8IC0 - chains B and C of the 6 polymer chains in the assembly; structure by electron microscopy, 3.41 A resolution.

Chain B:
Molecule: Guanine nucleotide-binding protein G(i) subunit alpha-1
Source organism: Homo sapiens
Reference sequence: P63096 (GNAI1_HUMAN); residue numbers follow UniProt; this construct covers 1-354
Sequence (354 residues; row label = number of the first residue in the row):
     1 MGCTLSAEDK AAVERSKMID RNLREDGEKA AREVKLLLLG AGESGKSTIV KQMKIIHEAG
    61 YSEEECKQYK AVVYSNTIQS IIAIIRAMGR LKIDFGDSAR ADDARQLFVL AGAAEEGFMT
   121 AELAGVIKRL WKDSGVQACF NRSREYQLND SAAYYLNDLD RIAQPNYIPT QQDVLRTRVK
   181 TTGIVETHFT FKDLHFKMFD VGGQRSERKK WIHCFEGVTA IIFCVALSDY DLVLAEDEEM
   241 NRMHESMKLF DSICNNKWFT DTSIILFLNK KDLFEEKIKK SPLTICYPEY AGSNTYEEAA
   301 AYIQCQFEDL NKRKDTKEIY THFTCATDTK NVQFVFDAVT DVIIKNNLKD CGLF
Disordered / not traced: 1-2, 57-178
Swiss-Prot annotation at these positions:
  - region: Lys35 to Thr48 (G1 motif), Asp173 to Thr181 (G2 motif), Phe196 to Arg205 (G3 motif), Ile265 to Asp272 (G4 motif), Thr324 to Thr329 (G5 motif)
  - binding site (GTP): Glu43 to Thr48, Ser151, Leu175 to Thr181, Asp200 to Gln204, Asn269 to Asp272, Ala326
  - binding site (Mg(2+)): Ser47, Thr181
  - modified residue: Arg178 (ADP-ribosylarginine), Gln204 (Deamidated glutamine), Cys351 (ADP-ribosylcysteine)
  - lipidation: Gly2 (N-myristoyl glycine), Cys3 (S-palmitoyl cysteine)

Chain C:
Molecule: Guanine nucleotide-binding protein G(I)/G(S)/G(T) subunit beta-1
Source organism: Homo sapiens
Reference sequence: P62873 (GBB1_HUMAN); residue numbers follow UniProt; this construct covers 2-340
Sequence (345 residues; numbered -4 to 340; the number before each row is that of its first residue; numbers below 1 keep their minus sign (Gly-4 is residue -4)):
    -4 GPGSSGSELD QLRQEAEQLK NQIRDARKAC ADATLSQITN NIDPVGRIQM RTRRTLRGHL
    56 AKIYAMHWGT DSRLLVSASQ DGKLIIWDSY TTNKVHAIPL RSSWVMTCAY APSGNYVACG
   116 GLDNICSIYN LKTREGNVRV SRELAGHTGY LSCCRFLDDN QIVTSSGDTT CALWDIETGQ
   176 QTTTFTGHTG DVMSLSLAPD TRLFVSGACD ASAKLWDVRE GMCRQTFTGH ESDINAICFF
   236 PNGNAFATGS DDATCRLFDL RADQELMTYS HDNIICGITS VSFSKSGRLL LAGYDDFNCN
   296 VWDALKADRA GVLAGHDNRV SCLGVTDDGM AVATGSWDSF LKIWN
Disordered / not traced: -4 to 2
Construct notes: expression tag (-4 to 1)
Swiss-Prot annotation at these positions:
  - modified residue: Ser2 (N-acetylserine), His266 (Phosphohistidine)

Chain B / chain C interface:
Contacting residue pairs (33):
  Val13(B) with Asn88(C)
  Arg15(B) with Val90(C), hydrogen bond (side chain-backbone); His91(C)
  Ser16(B) with Asn88(C); Lys89(C)
  Ile19(B) with Lys89(C); Ala92(C), hydrophobic
  Asp20(B) with Lys89(C), salt bridge
  Leu23(B) with Gly53(C); Leu55(C); Lys78(C); Ile80(C), hydrophobic; Lys89(C)
  Gly27(B) with Leu55(C)
  Lys180(B) with Ile120(C)
  Thr182(B) with Asn119(C)
  Ile184(B) with Leu117(C), hydrophobic
  Phe199(B) with Trp99(C), hydrophobic
  Gln204(B) with Leu117(C); Tyr145(C)
  Ser206(B) with Asp186(C)
  Lys210(B) with Asp186(C); Cys204(C)
  His213(B) with Lys57(C), hydrogen bond (backbone-side chain); Tyr59(C); Trp332(C)
  Cys214(B) with Tyr59(C), hydrogen bond (backbone-side chain); Trp99(C); Met101(C), hydrophobic
  Phe215(B) with Trp99(C), hydrophobic; Leu117(C), hydrophobic
  Glu216(B) with Lys57(C)
  Trp258(B) with Arg314(C)
Other interface residues (no listed pair), chain B (23 interface residues in all): Lys35, Thr181, Gly183, Trp211
Other interface residues (no listed pair), chain C (26 interface residues in all): Gln75, Thr87, Asp118, Gly144, Met188

Overview:
23 residues of chain B face 26 of chain C across their interface, with 3 hydrogen bonds and 1 salt bridge.
Polar contacts include Asp20(B)-Lys89(C), Arg15(B)-Val90(C) and His213(B)-Lys57(C). Curated annotation
(UniProt) lists 24 GTP-binding residues and Mg2+-binding residues Ser47(B) and Thr181(B) on chain B.
Here chain B is Guanine nucleotide-binding protein G(i) subunit alpha-1 and chain C is Guanine
nucleotide-binding protein G(I)/G(S)/G(T) subunit beta-1, both from Homo sapiens. Entry 8IC0 (Cryo-EM
structure of CXCL8 bound C-X-C chemokine receptor 1 in complex with Gi heterotrimer) was determined by
electron microscopy.
